PDB entry 8GHB | electron microscopy, 2.76 A resolution | chain A

== Chain A ==
Molecule: Polyunsaturated fatty acid lipoxygenase ALOX12
Source organism: Homo sapiens
Notes: EC 1.13.11.-, 1.13.11.31, 1.13.11.33, 3.3.2.-
Reference sequence: P18054 (LOX12_HUMAN); residue numbers follow UniProt; this construct covers 2-663
Sequence (668 residues; numbered -4 to 663; the number before each row is that of its first residue; numbers below 1 keep their minus sign (His-4 is residue -4)):
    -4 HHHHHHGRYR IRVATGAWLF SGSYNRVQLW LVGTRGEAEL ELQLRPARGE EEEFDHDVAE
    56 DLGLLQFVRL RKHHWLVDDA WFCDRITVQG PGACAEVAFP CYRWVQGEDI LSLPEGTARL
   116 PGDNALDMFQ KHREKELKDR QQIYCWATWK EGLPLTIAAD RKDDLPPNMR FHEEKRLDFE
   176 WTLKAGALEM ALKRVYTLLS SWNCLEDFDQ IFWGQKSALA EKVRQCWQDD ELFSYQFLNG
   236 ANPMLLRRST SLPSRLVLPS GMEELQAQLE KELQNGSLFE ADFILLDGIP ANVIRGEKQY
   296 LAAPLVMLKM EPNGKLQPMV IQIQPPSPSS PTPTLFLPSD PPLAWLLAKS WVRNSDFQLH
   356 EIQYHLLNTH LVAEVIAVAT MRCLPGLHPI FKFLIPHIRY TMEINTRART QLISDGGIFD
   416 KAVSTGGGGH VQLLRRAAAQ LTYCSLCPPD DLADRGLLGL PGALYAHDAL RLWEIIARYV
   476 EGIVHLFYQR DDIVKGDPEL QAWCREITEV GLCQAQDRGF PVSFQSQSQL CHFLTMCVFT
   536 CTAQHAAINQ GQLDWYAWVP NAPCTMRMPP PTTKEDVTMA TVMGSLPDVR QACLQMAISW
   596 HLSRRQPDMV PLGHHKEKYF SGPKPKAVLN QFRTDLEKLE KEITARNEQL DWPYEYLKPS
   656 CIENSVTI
Disordered / not traced: -4 to 1, 42-45
Sequence notes: expression tag (-4 to 1); variant Ser322 (Asn in P18054)
Ion coordination: Fe2+: His360, His365, Asn544, Ile663
UniProt features mapped onto this chain:
  - binding site (Fe cation): His360, His365, His540, Asn544, Ile663
  - modified residue: Ser246 (Phosphoserine)
  - natural variant: Asp134 (D134H: Does not affect lipoxygenase activity), Glu259 (E259K: Does not affect lipoxygenase activity), Gln261 (Q261R: Does not affect lipoxygenase activity), Ser322 (N322S: Does not affect lipoxygenase activity; this construct carries the variant)
  - mutagenesis: His355 (H355Q: No effect on arachidonate 12(S)-lipoxygenase activity), His360 (H360Q/Y: Complete loss of arachidonate 12(S)-lipoxygenase activity), His365 (H365Q: Complete loss of arachidonate 12(S)-lipoxygenase activity), His383 (H383Q: Alteredarachidonate 12(S)-lipoxygenase activity and protein expression), His392 (H392Q: No effect on arachidonate 12(S)-lipoxygenase activity), Lys416 (K416Q: Reduced arachidonate 12(S)-lipoxygenase activity. No effect on the stereoselectivity of the oxygenation reaction), Ala417 (A417I: Reduced arachidonate 12(S)-lipoxygenase activity. Alters the stereoselectivity of the oxygenation reaction), Val418 (V418M: No effect onarachidonate 12(S)-lipoxygenase activity. No effect on the stereoselectivity of the oxygenation reaction), His540 (H540Q: Complete loss of arachidonate 12(S)-lipoxygenase activity)
Reported in the primary citation:
  - mutagenesis - R189A/R290A/K416A/R585A, R189D/R290L/K416Q/R585H, L589F: abolished catalytic activity
  - mutagenesis - L589A: unchanged catalytic activity
  - mutagenesis - L589F: unchanged stability

== Summary ==
The Fe2+ site is built by His360, His365, Asn544 and Ile663. UniProt lists 5 Fe cation-binding residues and 9
mutagenesis sites. From the paper: R189A/R290A/K416A/R585A, R189D/R290L/K416Q/R585H and L589F abolish
catalytic activity; L589A leaves catalytic activity unchanged.
Chain A is Polyunsaturated fatty acid lipoxygenase ALOX12 (Homo sapiens); the structure, The structure of
h12-LOX in monomeric form, was determined by electron microscopy together with 8GHC, 8GHD and 8GHE from the
same study.
